PDB entry 4HIQ | X-ray diffraction, 1.18 A resolution | chains A and B

Chain A (and B):
Name: Transthyretin
Organism: Homo sapiens
Notes: chain B of this document is another copy of the same molecule, construct and numbering; everything in this record applies to it too
Reference sequence: P02766 (TTHY_HUMAN); residues 1-127 here correspond to UniProt positions 21-147 (UniProt number = residue number + 20)
Chain sequence (127 residues; row label = number of the first residue in the row):
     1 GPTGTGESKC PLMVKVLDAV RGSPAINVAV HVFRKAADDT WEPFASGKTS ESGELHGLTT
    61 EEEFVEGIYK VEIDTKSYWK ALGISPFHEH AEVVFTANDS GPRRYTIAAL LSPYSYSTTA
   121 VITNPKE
Disordered / not traced: 1-9, 126-127 (chain B: 1-9, 125-127)
Construct notes: engineered mutation Ile122 (Val142 in P02766)
Residues lining bound ligands: 16V (3-[3-(3,5-dimethyl-1H-pyrazol-4-yl)propoxy]-4-fluorobenzoic acid): Lys15, Leu17, Glu54, Thr106, Ala108, Ala109, Leu110, Ser117, Thr118, Thr119, Val121
Curated features (UniProtKB/Swiss-Prot):
  - binding site (L-thyroxine): Lys15, Glu54, Ser117
  - modified residue: Cys10 (Sulfocysteine), Glu42 (4-carboxyglutamate), Ser52 (Phosphoserine)
  - glycosylation: Asn98 (N-linked (GlcNAc...) asparagine)
From the paper describing this entry:
  - binding site for 16V: Lys15, Ser117
  - disease-associated variants - V122I: decreased stability (citing earlier work)

How chain A and chain B interact:
Pairs across the interface - 42 pairs, chain A then chain B:
  Ile68(A) with Glu89(B)
  Lys76(A) with Thr96(B)
  Phe87(A) with Phe95(B), hydrophobic; Thr96(B); Tyr105(B), hydrophobic; Ile107(B), hydrophobic; Ala120(B), hydrophobic; Ile122(B), hydrophobic
  His88(A) with Val93(B); Val94(B)
  Glu89(A) with Val94(B), hydrogen bond (backbone-backbone); Thr96(B), hydrogen bond
  His90(A) with Val94(B)
  Glu92(A) with Glu92(B); Tyr116(B), hydrogen bond (backbone-side chain)
  Val93(A) with His88(B)
  Val94(A) with His88(B); Glu89(B), hydrogen bond (backbone-backbone); Glu92(B)
  Phe95(A) with Phe87(B), hydrophobic
  Thr96(A) with Glu89(B), hydrogen bond
  Tyr105(A) with Phe87(B), hydrophobic
  Ile107(A) with Phe87(B), hydrophobic
  Tyr114(A) with Thr119(B), hydrogen bond (backbone-side chain); Ala120(B), hydrogen bond (backbone-backbone); Ile122(B), hydrophobic
  Ser115(A) with Thr118(B), hydrogen bond (side chain-backbone); Thr119(B)
  Tyr116(A) with Glu92(B), hydrogen bond (side chain-backbone); Tyr116(B); Ser117(B); Thr118(B), hydrogen bond (backbone-backbone)
  Ser117(A) with Tyr116(B); Ser117(B)
  Thr118(A) with Ser115(B), hydrogen bond (backbone-side chain); Tyr116(B), hydrogen bond (backbone-backbone)
  Thr119(A) with Tyr114(B), hydrogen bond (side chain-backbone); Ser115(B)
  Ala120(A) with Phe87(B), hydrophobic; Tyr114(B), hydrogen bond (backbone-backbone)
  Ile122(A) with Phe87(B), hydrophobic; Tyr114(B), hydrophobic
Also at the interface, not in a pair above, chain A (22 interface residues in all): Lys70
Also at the interface, not in a pair above, chain B (20 interface residues in all): Ile68, His90
The authors on this interface:
  - specific contacts: Ile122(A)-Phe87(B), Ile122(A)-Tyr114(B)

Summary:
22 residues of chain A face 20 of chain B across their interface, with 14 hydrogen bonds. Polar pairs include
Glu89(A)-Thr96(B), Glu92(A)-Tyr116(B) and Tyr114(A)-Thr119(B). The paper describes contacts between Ile122(A)
and Phe87(B) and Ile122(A) and Tyr114(B). From the paper: a binding site for 16V at Lys15(A) and Ser117(A);
V122I of chain A reduces stability.
Both chains are Transthyretin (Homo sapiens). Entry 4HIQ (The Structure of V122I Mutant Transthyretin in
Complex with AG10) was determined by X-ray diffraction, deposited together with 4HIS.
